Entry 8CSX (electron microscopy, 2.40 A resolution); this record covers chains K and Q of the 3 polymer chains in the assembly.

# Chain K
Name: Blood group Rh(CE) polypeptide
Organism: Homo sapiens
Reference sequence: P18577 (RHCE_HUMAN); residues 1-417 here = UniProt positions 1-417
Amino-acid sequence (417 residues; each row starts with the number of its first residue):
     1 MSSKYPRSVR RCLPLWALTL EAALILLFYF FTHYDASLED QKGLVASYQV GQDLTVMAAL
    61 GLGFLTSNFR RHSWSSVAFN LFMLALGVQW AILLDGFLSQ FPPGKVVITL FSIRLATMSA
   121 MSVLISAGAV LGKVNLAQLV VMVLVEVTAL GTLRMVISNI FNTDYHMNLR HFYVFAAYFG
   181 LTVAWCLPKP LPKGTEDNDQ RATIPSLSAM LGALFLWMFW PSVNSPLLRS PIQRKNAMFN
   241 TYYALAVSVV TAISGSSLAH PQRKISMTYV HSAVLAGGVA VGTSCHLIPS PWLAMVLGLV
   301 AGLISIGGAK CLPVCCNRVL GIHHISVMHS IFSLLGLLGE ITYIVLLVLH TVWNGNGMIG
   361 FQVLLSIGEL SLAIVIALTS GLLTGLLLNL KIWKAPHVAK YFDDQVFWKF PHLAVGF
Unresolved in the structure: 1, 36-40, 101-104, 191-199, 316-324, 351-359

# Chain Q
Name: Ammonium transporter Rh type A
Organism: Homo sapiens
Reference sequence: Q02094 (RHAG_HUMAN); residue numbers follow UniProt; this construct covers 1-409
Amino-acid sequence (409 residues; row label = number of the first residue in the row):
     1 MRFTFPLMAI VLEIAMIVLF GLFVEYETDQ TVLEQLNITK PTDMGIFFEL YPLFQDVHVM
    61 IFVGFGFLMT FLKKYGFSSV GINLLVAALG LQWGTIVQGI LQSQGQKFNI GIKNMINADF
   121 SAATVLISFG AVLGKTSPTQ MLIMTILEIV FFAHNEYLVS EIFKASDIGA SMTIHAFGAY
   181 FGLAVAGILY RSGLRKGHEN EESAYYSDLF AMIGTLFLWM FWPSFNSAIA EPGDKQCRAI
   241 VNTYFSLAAC VLTAFAFSSL VEHRGKLNMV HIQNATLAGG VAVGTCADMA IHPFGSMIIG
   301 SIAGMVSVLG YKFLTPLFTT KLRIHDTCGV HNLHGLPGVV GGLAGIVAVA MGASNTSMAM
   361 QAAALGSSIG TAVVGGLMTG LILKLPLWGQ PSDQNCYDDS VYWKVPKTR
Unresolved in the structure: 27-45
Residues lining bound ligands:
  - Digitonin (AJP), molecule 1: Y180, L183, A184, G187, I188, Y190, R191, S192, L322, R323, I324, V373, L377, K384
  - Digitonin (AJP), molecule 2: A290, I291, H292, F294, G295, I298, I299, I302, V340, L343, A344, V347, A348, M351, A353

# Interface between chain K and chain Q
Residue-residue contacts (103; chain K residue first):
  Q49(K) - P52(Q)
  D53(K) - Q55(Q)  hydrogen bond
  R70(K) - T408(Q)
  R201(K) - P406(Q)
  A202(K) - P406(Q)  hydrophobic
  A202(K) - T408(Q)
  A202(K) - R409(Q)
  T203(K) - F77(Q)
  T203(K) - P406(Q)
  T203(K) - T408(Q)  hydrogen bond (backbone-backbone)
  T203(K) - R409(Q)  hydrogen bond (backbone-backbone)
  I204(K) - Y206(Q)  hydrophobic
  I204(K) - F210(Q)
  I204(K) - R409(Q)  hydrogen bond (backbone-backbone)
  S206(K) - F77(Q)
  L207(K) - F67(Q)
  L207(K) - G76(Q)
  L207(K) - F77(Q)  hydrophobic
  L207(K) - V80(Q)  hydrophobic
  L207(K) - F210(Q)  hydrophobic
  S208(K) - F210(Q)
  M210(K) - V80(Q)  hydrophobic
  M210(K) - L84(Q)  hydrophobic
  L211(K) - F67(Q)
  L214(K) - F62(Q)
  L214(K) - F67(Q)  hydrophobic
  L214(K) - V80(Q)  hydrophobic
  L214(K) - L84(Q)  hydrophobic
  F215(K) - V63(Q)  hydrophobic
  F215(K) - F217(Q)  hydrophobic
  W217(K) - H58(Q)
  W217(K) - F62(Q)  hydrophobic
  M218(K) - H58(Q)
  M218(K) - V59(Q)  hydrophobic
  M218(K) - F62(Q)  hydrophobic
  M218(K) - V63(Q)  hydrophobic
  F219(K) - Q55(Q)
  F219(K) - V59(Q)  hydrophobic
  P231(K) - F48(Q)
  R234(K) - F48(Q)
  K235(K) - F47(Q)
  N236(K) - Y26(Q)
  M238(K) - F47(Q)  hydrophobic
  M238(K) - Y51(Q)
  F239(K) - Y26(Q)  hydrophobic
  F239(K) - F47(Q)  hydrophobic
  F239(K) - I110(Q)  hydrophobic
  F239(K) - M115(Q)  hydrophobic
  N240(K) - Y26(Q)  hydrogen bond
  Y242(K) - Y51(Q)  hydrogen bond
  Y242(K) - F54(Q)
  Y242(K) - H58(Q)  hydrogen bond
  Y242(K) - L91(Q)  hydrophobic
  Y242(K) - M115(Q)  hydrophobic
  Y242(K) - D119(Q)  hydrogen bond
  Y243(K) - F20(Q)  hydrophobic
  Y243(K) - T95(Q)
  Y243(K) - I110(Q)
  A246(K) - A88(Q)
  A246(K) - L91(Q)  hydrophobic
  A246(K) - Q92(Q)
  V247(K) - E13(Q)
  V247(K) - Q92(Q)
  V249(K) - L84(Q)  hydrophobic
  V249(K) - A88(Q)  hydrophobic
  V250(K) - E13(Q)
  V250(K) - L89(Q)
  V250(K) - Q92(Q)
  I253(K) - F5(Q)
  I253(K) - G81(Q)
  I253(K) - L84(Q)  hydrophobic
  I253(K) - L85(Q)  hydrophobic
  S254(K) - F5(Q)
  S254(K) - P6(Q)
  S254(K) - A9(Q)
  L258(K) - F3(Q)  hydrophobic
  L258(K) - P6(Q)  hydrophobic
  H260(K) - K404(Q)
  Q262(K) - K404(Q)
  K264(K) - S400(Q)  hydrogen bond (side chain-backbone)
  K264(K) - V401(Q)
  K264(K) - Y402(Q)
  K264(K) - W403(Q)
  K264(K) - K404(Q)
  I265(K) - Y402(Q)  hydrogen bond (backbone-backbone)
  I265(K) - W403(Q)
  I265(K) - K404(Q)  hydrogen bond (backbone-backbone)
  M267(K) - F77(Q)  hydrophobic
  M267(K) - W403(Q)  hydrophobic
  V274(K) - L84(Q)  hydrophobic
  P289(K) - Y26(Q)
  S290(K) - V24(Q)
  P291(K) - F20(Q)  hydrophobic
  P291(K) - V24(Q)  hydrophobic
  P291(K) - Y26(Q)
  W292(K) - I17(Q)
  W292(K) - G21(Q)
  M295(K) - M16(Q)  hydrophobic
  M295(K) - I17(Q)  hydrophobic
  M295(K) - F20(Q)  hydrophobic
  M295(K) - Q92(Q)
  V296(K) - I17(Q)  hydrophobic
  L299(K) - I10(Q)  hydrophobic
Other interface residues (no listed pair), chain K (53 interface residues in all): P205, P221, S222, S257, R263, V270, I288
Other interface residues (no listed pair), chain Q (53 interface residues in all): R2, I14, G111, I213, V405

# Overview
Chain K and chain Q each contribute 53 residues to their interface, with 11 hydrogen bonds. Among the polar
pairs are D53(K)-Q55(Q), N240(K)-Y26(Q) and Y242(K)-Y51(Q). Bound to chain Q: Digitonin.
Chain K is Blood group Rh(CE) polypeptide and chain Q is Ammonium transporter Rh type A, both from Homo
sapiens; the structure, Local refinement of RhAG/CE trimer in class 2 of erythrocyte ankyrin-1 complex, was
determined by electron microscopy, deposited together with 7UZ3, 7UZQ, 7UZU, 7V07, 7V0K, 7V0M and 10 further
entries.
